Entry 1QFU (X-ray diffraction, 2.80 A resolution); this record covers chains A and B of the 4 polymer chains in the assembly.

[Chain A]
Protein: Protein (hemagglutinin (HA1 chain))
Source organism: Influenza A virus (A/X-31(H3N2))
Notes: fragment: bromelain digested
UniProtKB: P03437 (HEMA_IAAIC); residues 1-328 here correspond to UniProt positions 17-344 (UniProt number = residue number + 16)
Chain sequence (328 residues; row label = number of the first residue in the row):
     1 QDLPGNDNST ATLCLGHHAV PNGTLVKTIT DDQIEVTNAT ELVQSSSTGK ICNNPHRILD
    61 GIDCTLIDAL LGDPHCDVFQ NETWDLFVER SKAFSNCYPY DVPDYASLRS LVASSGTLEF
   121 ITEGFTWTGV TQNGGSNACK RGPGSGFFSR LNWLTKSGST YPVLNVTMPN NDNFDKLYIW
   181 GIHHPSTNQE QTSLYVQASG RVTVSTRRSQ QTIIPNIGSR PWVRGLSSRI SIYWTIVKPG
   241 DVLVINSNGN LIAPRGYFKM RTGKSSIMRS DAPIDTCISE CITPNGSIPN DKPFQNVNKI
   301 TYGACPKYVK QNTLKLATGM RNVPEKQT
Not modelled in the structure: 1-8, 327-328
UniProt features mapped onto this chain:
  - glycosylation (N-linked (GlcNAc...) asparagine): Asn-8, Asn-22, Asn-38, Asn-81, Asn-165, Asn-285
Disulfides: Cys-52/Cys-277, Cys-64/Cys-76, Cys-97/Cys-139, Cys-281/Cys-305
Glycans and other covalent adducts: N-acetylglucosamine (NAG) linked to Asn-38, Asn-285; glycan linked to Asn-81, Asn-165

[Chain B]
Protein: Protein (hemagglutinin (HA2 chain))
Source organism: Influenza A virus (A/X-31(H3N2))
Notes: fragment: bromelain digested
UniProtKB: P03437 (HEMA_IAAIC); residues 1-175 here correspond to UniProt positions 346-520 (UniProt number = residue number + 345)
Chain sequence (175 residues; numbered 1 to 175; the number before each row is that of its first residue):
     1 GLFGAIAGFI ENGWEGMIDG WYGFRHQNSE GTGQAADLKS TQAAIDQING KLNRVIEKTN
    61 EKFHQIEKEF SEVEGRIQDL EKYVEDTKID LWSYNAELLV ALENQHTIDL TDSEMNKLFE
   121 KTRRQLRENA EEMGNGCFKI YHKCDNACIE SIRNGTYDHD VYRDEALNNR FQIKG
Not modelled in the structure: 175
UniProt features mapped onto this chain:
  - glycosylation: Asn-154 (N-linked (GlcNAc...) asparagine)
Disulfides: Cys-144/Cys-148
Glycans and other covalent adducts: N-acetylglucosamine (NAG) linked to Asn-154

[How chain A and chain B interact]
Pairs across the interface - 135 pairs, chain A then chain B:
  Ser-9(A) / Tyr-141(B)
  Ser-9(A) / His-142(B)  hydrogen bond (backbone-backbone)
  Ser-9(A) / Lys-143(B)
  Ser-9(A) / Asn-169(B)  hydrogen bond (backbone-side chain)
  Thr-10(A) / Lys-139(B)
  Thr-10(A) / Ile-140(B)
  Thr-10(A) / His-142(B)
  Ala-11(A) / Gln-27(B)
  Ala-11(A) / Asn-28(B)
  Ala-11(A) / Phe-138(B)
  Ala-11(A) / Lys-139(B)
  Ala-11(A) / Ile-140(B)  hydrogen bond (backbone-backbone)
  Ala-11(A) / Cys-144(B)  hydrophobic
  Thr-12(A) / His-26(B)
  Thr-12(A) / Gln-27(B)  hydrogen bond (backbone-backbone)
  Thr-12(A) / Phe-138(B)
  Leu-13(A) / Arg-25(B)
  Leu-13(A) / His-26(B)
  Leu-13(A) / Cys-137(B)
  Leu-13(A) / Phe-138(B)  hydrogen bond (backbone-backbone)
  Leu-13(A) / Ile-152(B)  hydrophobic
  Cys-14(A) / Trp-14(B)
  Cys-14(A) / Gly-23(B)
  Cys-14(A) / Phe-24(B)
  Cys-14(A) / Arg-25(B)  hydrogen bond (backbone-backbone)
  Cys-14(A) / Gly-136(B)
  Cys-14(A) / Cys-137(B)  disulfide
  Leu-15(A) / Trp-14(B)
  Leu-15(A) / Gly-23(B)
  Leu-15(A) / Phe-24(B)  hydrophobic
  Leu-15(A) / Leu-118(B)  hydrophobic
  Leu-15(A) / Thr-122(B)
  Leu-15(A) / Gly-136(B)  hydrogen bond (backbone-backbone)
  Leu-15(A) / Phe-138(B)  hydrophobic
  Gly-16(A) / Trp-14(B)
  Gly-16(A) / Tyr-22(B)
  Gly-16(A) / Gly-23(B)  hydrogen bond (backbone-backbone)
  Gly-16(A) / Met-115(B)
  His-17(A) / Ile-6(B)
  His-17(A) / Gly-13(B)
  His-17(A) / Trp-14(B)  hydrogen bond (backbone-backbone)
  His-17(A) / Met-17(B)
  His-17(A) / Trp-21(B)
  His-17(A) / Tyr-22(B)
  His-17(A) / Met-115(B)
  His-18(A) / Trp-14(B)
  His-18(A) / Met-17(B)
  His-18(A) / Trp-21(B)  hydrogen bond (backbone-backbone)
  Ala-19(A) / Gly-13(B)
  Ala-19(A) / Trp-14(B)  hydrogen bond (backbone-backbone)
  Ala-19(A) / Glu-15(B)
  Pro-21(A) / Glu-15(B)
  Val-26(A) / Asn-104(B)
  Lys-27(A) / Val-100(B)
  Lys-27(A) / Ala-101(B)
  Lys-27(A) / Asn-104(B)  hydrogen bond (backbone-side chain)
  Thr-28(A) / Ala-101(B)
  Thr-28(A) / Asn-104(B)
  Thr-28(A) / Gln-105(B)  hydrogen bond
  Thr-28(A) / Ile-108(B)
  Ile-29(A) / Ala-101(B)  hydrogen bond (backbone-backbone)
  Ile-29(A) / Leu-102(B)  hydrophobic
  Ile-29(A) / Gln-105(B)  hydrogen bond (backbone-side chain)
  Thr-30(A) / Gln-105(B)  hydrogen bond
  Thr-40(A) / Leu-52(B)
  Leu-42(A) / Val-55(B)  hydrophobic
  Leu-42(A) / Ile-56(B)  hydrophobic
  Leu-42(A) / Val-100(B)  hydrophobic
  Arg-109(A) / Glu-67(B)  salt bridge
  Ser-110(A) / His-64(B)  hydrogen bond
  Ser-114(A) / His-64(B)
  Lys-264(A) / Phe-63(B)
  Ser-265(A) / His-64(B)
  Ser-266(A) / His-64(B)  hydrogen bond
  Arg-269(A) / Glu-67(B)  salt bridge
  Arg-269(A) / Glu-69(B)
  Asn-290(A) / Lys-58(B)
  Asn-290(A) / Thr-59(B)
  Pro-293(A) / Val-55(B)
  Pro-293(A) / Ile-56(B)
  Phe-294(A) / Ala-96(B)  hydrophobic
  Asn-298(A) / Glu-69(B)
  Lys-299(A) / Lys-68(B)  hydrogen bond (backbone-side chain)
  Lys-299(A) / Glu-69(B)  salt bridge
  Lys-299(A) / Glu-85(B)
  Lys-299(A) / Ile-89(B)
  Ile-300(A) / Lys-68(B)
  Ile-300(A) / Glu-69(B)
  Thr-301(A) / Gln-65(B)  hydrogen bond (backbone-side chain)
  Tyr-302(A) / Lys-62(B)
  Tyr-302(A) / Phe-63(B)  hydrophobic
  Gly-303(A) / Glu-61(B)
  Gly-303(A) / Lys-62(B)  hydrogen bond (backbone-backbone)
  Ala-304(A) / Thr-59(B)
  Ala-304(A) / Glu-61(B)
  Cys-305(A) / Thr-59(B)
  Cys-305(A) / Asn-60(B)  hydrogen bond (backbone-backbone)
  Cys-305(A) / Glu-61(B)
  Lys-307(A) / Asn-60(B)
  Lys-307(A) / Trp-92(B)
  Tyr-308(A) / Ile-89(B)  hydrophobic
  Val-309(A) / Trp-92(B)
  Val-309(A) / Ser-93(B)
  Lys-310(A) / Ile-89(B)
  Lys-310(A) / Asp-90(B)  salt bridge
  Lys-310(A) / Ser-93(B)  hydrogen bond (backbone-side chain)
  Gln-311(A) / Ser-93(B)  hydrogen bond (side chain-backbone)
  Gln-311(A) / Glu-97(B)  hydrogen bond
  Leu-314(A) / Ala-96(B)  hydrophobic
  Leu-314(A) / Glu-97(B)
  Lys-315(A) / Val-100(B)
  Lys-315(A) / Asn-104(B)  hydrogen bond (backbone-side chain)
  Leu-316(A) / Leu-52(B)  hydrophobic
  Leu-316(A) / Glu-103(B)
  Leu-316(A) / Asn-104(B)
  Ala-317(A) / Asn-104(B)  hydrogen bond (backbone-side chain)
  Ala-317(A) / Thr-107(B)
  Thr-318(A) / Ile-48(B)
  Thr-318(A) / Leu-52(B)
  Gly-319(A) / Ile-48(B)
  Gly-319(A) / Thr-107(B)
  Met-320(A) / Ile-6(B)  hydrophobic
  Met-320(A) / Trp-21(B)  hydrophobic
  Met-320(A) / Tyr-22(B)  hydrophobic
  Met-320(A) / Thr-111(B)
  Arg-321(A) / Ala-7(B)
  Val-323(A) / Ala-7(B)  hydrophobic
  Val-323(A) / Glu-11(B)
  Val-323(A) / Asn-12(B)
  Val-323(A) / Gly-13(B)  hydrogen bond (backbone-backbone)
  Pro-324(A) / Glu-15(B)
  Glu-325(A) / Gly-13(B)
  Glu-325(A) / Trp-14(B)
  Glu-325(A) / Glu-15(B)  hydrogen bond (side chain-backbone)
  Glu-325(A) / Gly-16(B)
Interface residues without a listed pair, chain A (59 interface residues in all): Val-20, Ile-34, Val-36, His-56, Asp-291, Pro-306
Interface residues without a listed pair, chain B (67 interface residues in all): Ile-10, Gly-20, Phe-119, Met-133, Ile-149
Disulfides between the chains: Cys-14(A)/Cys-137(B)

[Overview]
59 residues of chain A and 67 residues of chain B are in contact, with 1 disulfide bond, 29 hydrogen bonds and
4 salt bridges. Polar pairs include Arg-109(A)/Glu-67(B), Arg-269(A)/Glu-67(B) and Lys-299(A)/Glu-69(B).
N-acetylglucosamine is covalently linked to Asn-38(A), Asn-81(A), Asn-165(A) and Asn-285(A).
Here chain A is Protein (hemagglutinin (HA1 chain)) and chain B is Protein (hemagglutinin (HA2 chain)), both
from Influenza A virus (A/X-31(H3N2)). Entry 1QFU (Influenza virus hemagglutinin complexed with a neutralizing
antibody) was determined by X-ray diffraction.
